2R9W - chain A; structure by X-ray diffraction, 1.80 A resolution.

Chain A:
Protein: Beta-lactamase
From: Escherichia coli
Notes: EC 3.5.2.6
UniProtKB: P00811 (AMPC_ECOLI); residues 4-361 here correspond to UniProt positions 20-377 (UniProt number = residue number + 16)
Amino-acid sequence (358 residues; each row starts with the number of its first residue):
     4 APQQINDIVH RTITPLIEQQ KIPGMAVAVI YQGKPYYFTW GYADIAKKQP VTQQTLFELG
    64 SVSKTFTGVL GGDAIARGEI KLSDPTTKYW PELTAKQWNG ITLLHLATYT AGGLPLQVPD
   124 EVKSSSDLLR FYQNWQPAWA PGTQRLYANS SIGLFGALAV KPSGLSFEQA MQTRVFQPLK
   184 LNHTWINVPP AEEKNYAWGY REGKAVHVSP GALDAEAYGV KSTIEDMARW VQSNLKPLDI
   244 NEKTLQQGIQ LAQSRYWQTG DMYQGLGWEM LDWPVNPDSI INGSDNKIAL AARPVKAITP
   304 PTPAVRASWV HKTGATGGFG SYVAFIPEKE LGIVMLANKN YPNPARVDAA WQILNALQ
Ligand contacts: 23C (2-[(1R)-1-carboxy-2-naphthalen-1-ylethyl]-1,3-dioxo-2,3-dihydro-1H-isoindole-5-carboxylic acid): G63, S64, K67, L119, Q120, Y150, N152, V211, S212, Y221, N289, L293, G317, A318, T319, G320, N343
UniProt features mapped onto this chain:
  - active site: S64 (Acyl-ester intermediate)
  - binding site (a beta-lactam): S64, Q120, Y150, N152, A318, N343
From the paper describing this entry:
  - catalytic residues: S64, Y150 (citing earlier work)

In short:
Chain A binds compound 23C. Curated annotation (UniProt) lists active-site residue S64 and 6
beta-lactam-binding residues. From the paper: catalytic residues S64 and Y150.
Chain A is Beta-lactamase (Escherichia coli); the structure, AmpC beta-lactamase with bound Phthalamide
inhibitor, was determined by X-ray diffraction (same publication as 2PU2, 2PU4 and 2R9X).
